4O4H - chains A and F of the 6 polymer chains in the assembly; structure by X-ray diffraction, 2.10 A resolution.

# Chain A
Molecule: Tubulin alpha-1B chain
Source organism: Bos taurus
UniProtKB: P81947 (TBA1B_BOVIN); residues 1-451 here = UniProt positions 1-451
Chain sequence (451 residues; row label = number of the first residue in the row):
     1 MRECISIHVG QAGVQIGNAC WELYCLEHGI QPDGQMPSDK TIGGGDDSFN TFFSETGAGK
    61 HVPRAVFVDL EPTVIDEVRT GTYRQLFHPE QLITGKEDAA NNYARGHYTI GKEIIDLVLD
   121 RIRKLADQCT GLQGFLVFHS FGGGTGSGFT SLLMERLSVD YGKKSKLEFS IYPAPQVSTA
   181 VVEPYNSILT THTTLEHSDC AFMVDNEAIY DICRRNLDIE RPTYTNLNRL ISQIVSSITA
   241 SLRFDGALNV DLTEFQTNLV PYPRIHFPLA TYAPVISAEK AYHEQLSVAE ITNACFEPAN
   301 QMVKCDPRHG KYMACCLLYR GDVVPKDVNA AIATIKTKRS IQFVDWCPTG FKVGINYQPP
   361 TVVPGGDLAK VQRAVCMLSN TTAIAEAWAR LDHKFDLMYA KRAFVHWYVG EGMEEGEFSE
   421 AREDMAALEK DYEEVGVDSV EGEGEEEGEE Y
Not modelled in the structure: 440-451
Bound ions: Ca2+: Asp39, Thr41, Gly44, Glu55
Ligand contacts: GTP (guanosine-5'-triphosphate): Gly10, Gln11, Ala12, Gln15, Ile16, Asp69, Asp98, Ala99, Ala100, Asn101, Ser140, Gly142, Gly143, Gly144, Thr145, Gly146, Ile171, Pro173, Val177, Ser178, Thr179, Glu183, Asn206, Ile209, Tyr224, Leu227, Asn228, Ile231

# Chain F
Molecule: Tubulin-tyrosine ligase
Source organism: Gallus gallus
UniProtKB: E1BQ43 (E1BQ43_CHICK); residues 1-378 here = UniProt positions 1-378
Chain sequence (384 residues; each row starts with the number of its first residue):
     1 MYTFVVRDEN SSVYAEVSRL LLATGQWKRL RKDNPRFNLM LGERNRLPFG RLGHEPGLVQ
    61 LVNYYRGADK LCRKASLVKL IKTSPELSES CTWFPESYVI YPTNLKTPVA PAQNGIRHLI
   121 NNTRTDEREV FLAAYNRRRE GREGNVWIAK SSAGAKGEGI LISSEASELL DFIDEQGQVH
   181 VIQKYLEKPL LLEPGHRKFD IRSWVLVDHL YNIYLYREGV LRTSSEPYNS ANFQDKTCHL
   241 TNHCIQKEYS KNYGRYEEGN EMFFEEFNQY LMDALNTTLE NSILLQIKHI IRSCLMCIEP
   301 AISTKHLHYQ SFQLFGFDFM VDEELKVWLI EVNGAPACAQ KLYAELCQGI VDVAISSVFP
   361 LADTGQKTSQ PTSIFIKLHH HHHH
Not modelled in the structure: 106-124, 153-157, 363-370, 381-384
Construct notes: expression tag (379-384)
Bound ions: Mg2+ near Glu331 (its only coordinating residue here)
Ligand contacts: AMP-PCP (ACP; phosphomethylphosphonic acid adenylate ester): Lys74, Pro95, Ile148, Lys150, Gln183, Lys184, Tyr185, Leu186, Lys198, Asp200, Arg202, Arg222, His239, Leu240, Thr241, Asn242, Asp318, Met320, Ile330, Glu331, Asn333

# How chain A and chain F interact
Contacting residue pairs (21; chain A residue first):
  Gln176(A) - Pro56(F)
  Glu207(A) - His54(F)  salt bridge
  Glu297(A) - His306(F)  salt bridge
  Lys304(A) - His54(F)
  Lys304(A) - His308(F)
  Asp306(A) - Arg66(F)
  Asp306(A) - Leu307(F)
  Arg308(A) - Pro300(F)  hydrogen bond (side chain-backbone)
  Arg308(A) - Ala301(F)  hydrogen bond (side chain-backbone)
  Arg308(A) - Ile302(F)
  Arg308(A) - Ser303(F)  hydrogen bond (side chain-backbone)
  His309(A) - Arg66(F)  hydrogen bond (side chain-backbone)
  His309(A) - Gly67(F)
  His309(A) - Ala301(F)
  Ser340(A) - Ala301(F)
  Glu386(A) - Gly50(F)
  Glu386(A) - Arg66(F)  salt bridge
  Arg390(A) - Gly50(F)
  Arg390(A) - His54(F)  hydrogen bond
  His393(A) - Arg51(F)
  Glu433(A) - Arg46(F)  salt bridge
Also at the interface, not in a pair above, chain A (16 interface residues in all): Pro175, Pro298, Cys305, Lys338
Also at the interface, not in a pair above, chain F (17 interface residues in all): Asp33, Gly53, Lys305

# In short
The interface between chain A and chain F involves 16 residues on one side and 17 on the other, with 5
hydrogen bonds and 4 salt bridges. Polar pairs include Glu207(A)-His54(F), Glu297(A)-His306(F) and
Glu386(A)-Arg66(F). Ligands of chain A: GTP. Chain F binds AMP-PCP.
Here chain A is Tubulin alpha-1B chain (Bos taurus) and chain F is Tubulin-tyrosine ligase (Gallus gallus).
Entry 4O4H (Tubulin-Laulimalide complex) was determined by X-ray diffraction (same publication as 4O4J, 4O4L
and 4O4I).
